Entry 8I8B (electron microscopy, 4.31 A resolution (low resolution: residue-level contacts below are approximate; hydrogen-bond / salt-bridge calls are withheld)); this record covers chains D and E of the 14 polymer chains in the assembly.

== Chain D ==
Molecule: AcOrf-109 peptide
From: Autographa californica multiple nucleopolyhedrovirus
UniProt: A0A0N7CRZ7 (A0A0N7CRZ7_9ABAC); numbering as in UniProt (aligned over 1-390)
Chain sequence (390 residues; numbered 1 to 390; the number before each row is that of its first residue):
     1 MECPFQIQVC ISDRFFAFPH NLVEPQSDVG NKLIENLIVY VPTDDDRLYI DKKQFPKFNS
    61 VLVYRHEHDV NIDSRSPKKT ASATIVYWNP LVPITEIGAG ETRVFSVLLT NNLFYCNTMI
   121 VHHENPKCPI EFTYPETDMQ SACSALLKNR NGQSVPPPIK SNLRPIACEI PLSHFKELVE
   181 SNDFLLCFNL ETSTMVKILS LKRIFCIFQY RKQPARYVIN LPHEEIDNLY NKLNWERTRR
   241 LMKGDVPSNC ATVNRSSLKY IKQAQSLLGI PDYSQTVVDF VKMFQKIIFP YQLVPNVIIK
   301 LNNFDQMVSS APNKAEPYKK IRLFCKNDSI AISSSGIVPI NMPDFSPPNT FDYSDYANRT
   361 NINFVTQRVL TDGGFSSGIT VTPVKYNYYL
Not modelled in the structure: 136-159, 303-322
Cystine bridges: Cys3-Cys116, Cys128-Cys250

== Chain E ==
Molecule: Early 49 Daa protein
From: Autographa californica multiple nucleopolyhedrovirus
UniProt: A0A0N7CTL8 (A0A0N7CTL8_9ABAC); numbering as in UniProt (aligned over 1-477)
Chain sequence (477 residues; numbered 1 to 477; the number before each row is that of its first residue):
     1 MSGGGNLLTL ERDHFKYLFL TSYFDLKDNE HVPSEPMAFI RNYLNCTFDL LDDAVLMNYF
    61 NYLQSMQLKH LVGSTSTNIF KFVKPQFRFV CDRTTVDILE FDTRMYIKPG TPVYATNLFT
   121 SNPRKMMAFL YAEFGKVFKN KIFVNINNYG CVLAGSAGFL FDDAYVDWNG VRMCAAPRLD
   181 NNMHPFRLYL LGEDMAKHFV DNNILPPHPS NAKTRKINNS MFMLKNFYKG LPLFKSKYTV
   241 VNSTKIVTRK PNDIFNEIDK ELNGNCPFIK FIQRDYIFDA QFPPDLLDLL NEYMTKSSIM
   301 KIITKFVIEE NPAMSGEMSR EIILDRYSVD NYRKLYIKME ITNQFPVMYD HESSYIFVSK
   361 DFLQLKGTMN AFYAPKQRIL SILAVNRLFG ATETIDFHPN LLVYRQSSPP VRLTGDVYVV
   421 DKNEKVFLVK HVFSNTVPAY LLIRGDYESS SDLKSLRDLN PWVQNTLLKL LIPDSVQ
Not modelled in the structure: 1-3

== Chain D / chain E interface ==
Pairs across the interface - 107 pairs, chain D then chain E:
  Thr118(D) - Ile142(E)
  Thr118(D) - Phe143(E)
  Leu241(D) - Tyr106(E)
  Met242(D) - Tyr106(E)
  Met242(D) - Lys108(E)
  Met242(D) - Ala154(E)
  Lys243(D) - Phe143(E)
  Gly244(D) - Asn145(E)
  Pro247(D) - Phe101(E)
  Pro247(D) - Tyr106(E)
  Asn249(D) - Ile98(E)
  Gln263(D) - Ile472(E)
  Ala264(D) - Leu468(E)
  Leu267(D) - Leu456(E)
  Leu267(D) - Leu471(E)
  Leu268(D) - Leu456(E)
  Leu268(D) - Arg457(E)
  Tyr273(D) - Arg457(E)
  Val281(D) - Leu99(E)
  Lys282(D) - Glu100(E)
  Met283(D) - Pro461(E)
  Met283(D) - Gln464(E)
  Phe284(D) - Pro461(E)
  Phe284(D) - Asn465(E)
  Phe284(D) - Leu468(E)
  Gln285(D) - Leu99(E)
  Gln285(D) - Ala175(E)
  Gln285(D) - Ala176(E)
  Ile288(D) - Ala175(E)
  Phe289(D) - Ala175(E)
  Phe289(D) - Ala176(E)
  Phe289(D) - Arg178(E)
  Phe289(D) - Tyr349(E)
  Pro290(D) - Asp350(E)
  Tyr291(D) - Val385(E)
  Tyr291(D) - Arg387(E)
  Tyr291(D) - Trp462(E)
  Gln292(D) - Tyr349(E)
  Leu293(D) - Met369(E)
  Leu293(D) - Trp462(E)
  Pro295(D) - Asn465(E)
  Asn296(D) - Asn465(E)
  Asn296(D) - Lys469(E)
  Val297(D) - Leu468(E)
  Lys300(D) - Asp474(E)
  Lys300(D) - Val476(E)
  Asn302(D) - Val96(E)
  Asn327(D) - Val96(E)
  Asn327(D) - Asp97(E)
  Asn327(D) - Gly170(E)
  Asp328(D) - Val171(E)
  Ser329(D) - Val171(E)
  Ile330(D) - Asp167(E)
  Ile330(D) - Val171(E)
  Ile330(D) - Arg172(E)
  Ile330(D) - Met173(E)
  Ile330(D) - Cys174(E)
  Ile330(D) - Ala175(E)
  Ile332(D) - Tyr165(E)
  Ile332(D) - Arg178(E)
  Ser333(D) - Ser297(E)
  Ser334(D) - Tyr165(E)
  Ser334(D) - Asp275(E)
  Met342(D) - Phe278(E)
  Met342(D) - Asp279(E)
  Asp344(D) - Lys69(E)
  Asp344(D) - His70(E)
  Thr350(D) - Arg249(E)
  Thr350(D) - Phe278(E)
  Phe351(D) - Arg249(E)
  Phe351(D) - Pro251(E)
  Ser354(D) - Lys250(E)
  Asp355(D) - Asn252(E)
  Tyr356(D) - Pro251(E)
  Tyr356(D) - Asn252(E)
  Tyr356(D) - Thr392(E)
  Asn361(D) - Glu393(E)
  Val365(D) - Glu393(E)
  Val369(D) - Leu363(E)
  Val369(D) - Pro375(E)
  Asp372(D) - Pro375(E)
  Asp372(D) - Lys376(E)
  Gly373(D) - Pro375(E)
  Gly373(D) - Arg378(E)
  Phe375(D) - Tyr373(E)
  Phe375(D) - Asn400(E)
  Phe375(D) - Leu401(E)
  Ser377(D) - Asn400(E)
  Gly378(D) - His398(E)
  Gly378(D) - Asn400(E)
  Ile379(D) - Ile395(E)
  Ile379(D) - Leu401(E)
  Thr380(D) - Ile395(E)
  Thr380(D) - Asp396(E)
  Thr380(D) - His398(E)
  Val381(D) - Glu393(E)
  Val381(D) - Thr394(E)
  Thr382(D) - Thr394(E)
  Thr382(D) - Asp396(E)
  Val384(D) - Ala391(E)
  Val384(D) - Thr392(E)
  Val384(D) - Glu393(E)
  Val384(D) - Thr394(E)
  Tyr389(D) - Gln273(E)
  Tyr389(D) - Phe278(E)
  Leu390(D) - Gln273(E)
  Leu390(D) - Lys301(E)
Interface residues without a listed pair, chain D (68 interface residues in all): Asn117, Tyr260, Ile270, Cys325, Ser335, Ile340, Asn341, Pro343, Asp352, Ile362, Pro383
Interface residues without a listed pair, chain E (79 interface residues in all): Thr94, Asn140, Gly155, Asp163, Asn169, Asp180, Phe271, Ile299, Arg326, Ser353, Tyr355, Ala384, Val403, Val420

== In short ==
The interface between chain D and chain E involves 68 residues on one side and 79 on the other.
Here chain D is AcOrf-109 peptide and chain E is Early 49 Daa protein, both from Autographa californica
multiple nucleopolyhedrovirus. Entry 8I8B (Outer shell and inner layer structures of Autographa californica
multiple nucleopolyhedrovirus (AcMNPV)) was determined by electron microscopy, deposited together with 8I8A
and 8I8C.
